Entry 5YLH (X-ray diffraction, 2.29 A resolution); this record covers chain A.

[Chain A]
Molecule: beta-1,4-mannanase
From: Amphibacillus xylanus NBRC 15112
Reference sequence: K0J0N5 (K0J0N5_AMPXN); residues 1-309 here = UniProt positions 1-309
Amino-acid sequence (309 residues; each row starts with the number of its first residue):
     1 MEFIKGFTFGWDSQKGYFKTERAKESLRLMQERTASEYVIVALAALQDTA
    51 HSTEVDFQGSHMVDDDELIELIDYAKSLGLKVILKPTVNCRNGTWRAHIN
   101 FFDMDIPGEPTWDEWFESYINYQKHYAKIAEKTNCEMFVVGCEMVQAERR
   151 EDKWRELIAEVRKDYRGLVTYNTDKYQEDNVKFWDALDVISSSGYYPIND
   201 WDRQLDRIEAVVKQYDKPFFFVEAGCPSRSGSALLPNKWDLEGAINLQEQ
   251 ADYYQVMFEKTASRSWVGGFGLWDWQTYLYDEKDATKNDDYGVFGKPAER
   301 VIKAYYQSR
What the authors report for this chain:
  - catalytic residues: Glu143, Glu223 (proposed by the authors, not directly observed)
  - contacts within the chain: Tyr195-Glu223
  - mutagenesis - D65A, D66A, K76A, W95A, R96A, N134A, Y195A, N237A, W239A, D240A, W273A: decreased catalytic activity
  - mutagenesis - V139C, N237W, K238A, W239Y: increased catalytic activity
  - mutagenesis - Q58A, D73A: decreased catalytic activity on M2

[Summary]
From the paper: catalytic residues Glu143 and Glu223; D65A, D66A and K76A, among others, reduce catalytic
activity; 17 substitutions were tested in all.
Chain A is beta-1,4-mannanase (Amphibacillus xylanus NBRC 15112); the structure, Structure of GH113
beta-1,4-mannanase, was determined by X-ray diffraction together with 5YLI, 5YLK, 5YLL and 5Z4T from the same
study.
